Entry 6C09 (X-ray diffraction, 2.95 A resolution); this record covers chains C and D of the 4 polymer chains in the assembly.

Chain C:
Name: 3C8 T cell receptor alpha-chain
From: Homo sapiens
Sequence (205 residues; each row starts with the number of its first residue; note: 17 numbers in that range are skipped by the numbering (no residue carries them; nothing is unmodelled there); numbering starts at 0):
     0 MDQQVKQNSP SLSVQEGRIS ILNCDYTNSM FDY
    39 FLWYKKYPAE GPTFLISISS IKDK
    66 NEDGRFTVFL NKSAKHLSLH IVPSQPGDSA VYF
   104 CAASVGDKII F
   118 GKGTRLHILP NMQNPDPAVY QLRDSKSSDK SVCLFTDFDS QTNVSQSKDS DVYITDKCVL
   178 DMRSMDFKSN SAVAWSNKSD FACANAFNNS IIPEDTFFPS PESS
Not modelled in the structure: 0-1, 194-198, 216-221
Cystine bridges: Cys-23/Cys-104, Cys-150/Cys-200

Chain D:
Name: 3C8 T cell receptor beta-chain
From: Homo sapiens
Sequence (247 residues; each row starts with the number of its first residue; note: 12 numbers in that range are skipped by the numbering (no residue carries them; nothing is unmodelled there); numbering starts at 0):
     0 MGAGVSQSPS NKVTEKGKDV ELRCDPISGH TA
    39 LYWYRQSLGQ GLEFLIYFQG NSA
    66 PDKSGLPSDR FSAERTGGSV STLTIQRTQQ EDSAVYL
   104 CASSSYRGPR MNEQFFGPGT RLTVLEDLKN VFPPEVAVFE PSEAEISHTQ KATLVCLATG
   164 FYPDHVELSW WVNGKEVHSG VCTDPQPLKE QPALNDSRYA LSSRLRVSAT FWQNPRNHFR
   224 CQVQFYGLSE NDEWTQDRAK PVTQIVSAEA WGRAD
Not modelled in the structure: 0-1, 258
Cystine bridges: Cys-23/Cys-104, Cys-159/Cys-224
Metal / ion sites: K+: Ser-108, Arg-113

Chain C / chain D interface:
Inter-chain disulfides: Cys-175(C)/Cys-185(D)
Pairs across the interface (96):
  Tyr-32(C) / Pro-112(D)
  Tyr-32(C) / Arg-113(D)
  Tyr-32(C) / Met-114(D)
  Leu-40(C) / Met-114(D)
  Leu-40(C) / Asn-115(D)
  Tyr-42(C) / Asn-115(D)  hydrogen bond (side chain-backbone)
  Tyr-42(C) / Glu-116(D)
  Tyr-42(C) / Gln-117(D)  hydrogen bond (side chain-backbone)
  Tyr-42(C) / Phe-119(D)  hydrophobic
  Lys-44(C) / Gln-44(D)
  Ala-47(C) / Glu-170(D)
  Gly-49(C) / Leu-102(D)
  Gly-49(C) / Gly-120(D)
  Pro-50(C) / Phe-119(D)
  Phe-52(C) / Arg-113(D)
  Phe-52(C) / Glu-116(D)
  Ser-55(C) / Arg-113(D)
  Phe-98(C) / Gln-44(D)
  Ser-107(C) / Asn-115(D)  hydrogen bond
  Gly-109(C) / Asn-115(D)  hydrogen bond (backbone-side chain)
  Asp-110(C) / Tyr-40(D)  hydrogen bond (backbone-side chain)
  Asp-110(C) / Tyr-55(D)  hydrogen bond
  Asp-110(C) / Gln-57(D)  hydrogen bond
  Asp-110(C) / Asn-115(D)
  Ile-112(C) / Tyr-40(D)
  Ile-112(C) / Asn-115(D)
  Ile-112(C) / Gln-117(D)
  Phe-114(C) / Tyr-42(D)
  Phe-114(C) / Leu-50(D)  hydrophobic
  Phe-114(C) / Gln-117(D)
  Phe-114(C) / Phe-119(D)  hydrophobic
  Lys-119(C) / Gly-49(D)
  Asp-133(C) / His-151(D)  salt bridge
  Asp-133(C) / Thr-152(D)
  Tyr-137(C) / Ser-145(D)
  Tyr-137(C) / Ala-147(D)
  Tyr-137(C) / Glu-148(D)
  Tyr-137(C) / His-151(D)
  Tyr-137(C) / Thr-152(D)
  Gln-138(C) / Ser-145(D)
  Leu-139(C) / Phe-142(D)
  Leu-139(C) / Glu-143(D)
  Leu-139(C) / Thr-156(D)
  Leu-139(C) / Val-158(D)  hydrophobic
  Arg-140(C) / Phe-142(D)
  Arg-140(C) / Glu-143(D)  hydrogen bond (backbone-backbone)
  Asp-141(C) / Ala-140(D)
  Asp-141(C) / Val-141(D)
  Asp-141(C) / Phe-142(D)
  Ser-142(C) / Val-141(D)  hydrogen bond (backbone-backbone)
  Ser-142(C) / Glu-143(D)  hydrogen bond
  Ser-142(C) / Glu-252(D)
  Ser-142(C) / Ala-253(D)
  Lys-147(C) / Phe-142(D)
  Val-149(C) / Phe-142(D)  hydrophobic
  Val-149(C) / Leu-160(D)  hydrophobic
  Leu-151(C) / Thr-156(D)
  Leu-151(C) / Arg-207(D)
  Thr-153(C) / Arg-209(D)  hydrogen bond
  Asp-154(C) / Arg-209(D)  salt bridge
  Tyr-170(C) / Leu-191(D)  hydrophobic
  Tyr-170(C) / Glu-193(D)
  Ile-171(C) / Leu-191(D)
  Thr-172(C) / Asp-187(D)
  Thr-172(C) / Ser-205(D)
  Thr-172(C) / Arg-207(D)
  Asp-173(C) / Asp-187(D)
  Cys-175(C) / Cys-185(D)  disulfide
  Cys-175(C) / Arg-207(D)
  Val-176(C) / Cys-185(D)
  Val-176(C) / Thr-186(D)  hydrogen bond (backbone-backbone)
  Val-176(C) / Pro-188(D)  hydrophobic
  Leu-177(C) / Val-184(D)
  Leu-177(C) / Cys-185(D)  hydrophobic
  Asp-178(C) / His-181(D)  salt bridge
  Asp-178(C) / Val-184(D)  hydrogen bond (backbone-backbone)
  Arg-180(C) / His-181(D)  hydrogen bond
  Ser-181(C) / His-181(D)
  Ser-181(C) / Ser-182(D)
  Ser-181(C) / Gly-183(D)  hydrogen bond (side chain-backbone)
  Met-182(C) / Ser-182(D)  hydrogen bond (backbone-side chain)
  Asp-183(C) / Ser-182(D)
  Asp-183(C) / Gly-183(D)  hydrogen bond (backbone-backbone)
  Phe-184(C) / Lys-154(D)
  Phe-184(C) / Gly-183(D)
  Phe-184(C) / Arg-209(D)
  Phe-184(C) / Val-210(D)
  Phe-184(C) / Ser-211(D)
  Ser-186(C) / Arg-209(D)
  Ser-188(C) / Cys-185(D)
  Ser-188(C) / Arg-207(D)  hydrogen bond
  Ala-189(C) / Arg-207(D)
  Val-190(C) / Arg-207(D)
  Trp-192(C) / Leu-160(D)  hydrophobic
  Trp-192(C) / Leu-191(D)  hydrophobic
  Trp-192(C) / Ala-203(D)  hydrophobic
Interface residues without a listed pair, chain C (52 interface residues in all): Glu-48, Lys-111, Gln-163, Ser-167, Lys-174, Phe-214
Interface residues without a listed pair, chain D (52 interface residues in all): Pro-121, Pro-144, Thr-162, Val-180

Summary:
The chain C/chain D interface involves 52 residues from each chain; the contacts include 1 disulfide bond, 18
hydrogen bonds and 3 salt bridges. Among the polar pairs are Asp-133(C)/His-151(D), Asp-154(C)/Arg-209(D) and
Asp-178(C)/His-181(D). The K+ site is built by Ser-108(D) and Arg-113(D).
Chain C is 3C8 T cell receptor alpha-chain and chain D is 3C8 T cell receptor beta-chain, both from Homo
sapiens; the structure, Ternary crystal structure of the 3C8 TCR-CD1c-monoacylglycerol complex, was determined
by X-ray diffraction together with 6C15 from the same study.
